Entry 4UE3 (X-ray diffraction, 1.40 A resolution); this record covers chains SSS and MMM of the 4 polymer chains in the assembly.

[Chain SSS]
Protein: Hydrogenase-1 small chain
Source organism: Escherichia coli (strain K12)
Notes: EC 1.12.99.6
Reference sequence: P69739 (MBHS_ECOLI); residues 4-267 here correspond to UniProt positions 49-312 (UniProt number = residue number + 45)
Chain sequence (264 residues; each row starts with the number of its first residue):
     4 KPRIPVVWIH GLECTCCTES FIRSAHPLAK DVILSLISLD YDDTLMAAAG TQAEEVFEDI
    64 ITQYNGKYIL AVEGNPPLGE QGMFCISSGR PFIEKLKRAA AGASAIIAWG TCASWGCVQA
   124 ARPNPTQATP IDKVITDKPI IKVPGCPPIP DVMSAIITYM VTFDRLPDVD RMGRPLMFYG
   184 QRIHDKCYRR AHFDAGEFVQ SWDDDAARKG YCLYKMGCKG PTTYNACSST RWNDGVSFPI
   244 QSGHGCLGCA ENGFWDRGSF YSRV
Ion coordination: fe4-s3 cluster Fe: Cys17, Cys19, Cys20, Glu76, Cys115, Cys120, Cys149; 4Fe-4S cluster Fe: His187, Cys190, Cys215, Cys221; 3Fe-4S cluster Fe: Cys230, Cys249, Cys252
Ligand contacts:
  - 3Fe-4S cluster (F3S): Ile186, Thr226, Asn228, Cys230, Trp235, Phe241, Pro242, Cys249, Leu250, Gly251, Cys252, Ala253
  - fe4-s3 cluster (SF3): Glu16, Cys17, Thr18, Cys19, Cys20, Thr21, Glu76, Gly113, Thr114, Cys115, Cys120, Gly148, Cys149, Pro150
  - 4Fe-4S cluster (SF4): Ile186, His187, Cys190, Arg192, Arg193, Phe196, Cys215, Leu216, Tyr217, Cys221, Gly223, Pro224, Ile243
Swiss-Prot annotation at these positions:
  - binding site ([4Fe-4S] cluster): Cys17, Cys20, Cys115, Cys149, His187, Cys190, Cys215, Cys221
  - binding site ([3Fe-4S] cluster): Cys230, Cys249, Cys252

[Chain MMM]
Protein: Hydrogenase-1 large chain
Source organism: Escherichia coli (strain K12)
Notes: EC 1.12.99.6
Reference sequence: P0ACD8 (MBHL_ECOLI); residue numbers follow UniProt; this construct covers 2-582
Chain sequence (581 residues; numbered 2 to 582; the number before each row is that of its first residue):
     2 STQYETQGYT INNAGRRLVV DPITRIEGHM RCEVNINDQN VITNAVSCGT MFRGLEIILQ
    62 GRDPRDAWAF VERICGVCTG VHALASVYAI EDAIGIKVPD NANIIRNIML ATLWCHDHLV
   122 HFYQLAGMDW IDVLDALKAD PRKTSELAQS LSSWPKSSPG YFFDVQNRLK KFVEGGQLGI
   182 FRNGYWGHPQ YKLPPEANLM GFAHYLEALD FQREIVKIHA VFGGKNPHPN WIVGGMPCAI
   242 NIDESGAVGA VNMERLNLVQ SIITRTADFI NNVMIPDALA IGQFNKPWSE IGTGLSDKCV
   302 LSYGAFPDIA NDFGEKSLLM PGGAVINGDF NNVLPVDLVD PQQVQEFVDH AWYRYPNDQV
   362 GRHPFDGITD PWYNPGDVKG SDTNIQQLNE QERYSWIKAP RWRGNAMEVG PLARTLIAYH
   422 KGDAATVESV DRMMSALNLP LSGIQSTLGR ILCRAHEAQW AAGKLQYFFD KLMTNLKNGN
   482 LATASTEKWE PATWPTECRG VGFTEAPKGA LGHWAAIRDG KIDLYQCVVP TTWNASPRDP
   542 KGQIGAYEAA LMNTKMAIPE QPLEILRTLH SFDPCLACST H
Modified positions: Cys79 (S-hydroxycysteine; CSO)
Sequence notes: engineered mutation Lys509 (Arg in P0ACD8)
Ion coordination: Mg2+: Glu57, Cys528; Ni2+: Cys76, Cys79, Cys576, Cys579; carbonmonoxide-(dicyano) iron Fe: Cys79, Cys579
Ligand contacts: carbonmonoxide-(dicyano) iron (FCO): Cys79, Val82, His83, Asp118, Ala507, Pro508, Lys509, Leu512, Val530, Pro531, Thr532, Cys576, Cys579
Swiss-Prot annotation at these positions:
  - binding site (Ni(2+)): Cys76, Cys79, Cys576, Cys579

[Chain SSS / chain MMM interface]
Pairs across the interface - 33 pairs, chain SSS then chain MMM:
  His29(SSS) - Glu255(MMM)  salt bridge
  His29(SSS) - Asn258(MMM)
  His29(SSS) - Leu259(MMM)
  His29(SSS) - Ser262(MMM)
  Pro30(SSS) - Asn258(MMM)
  Asp154(SSS) - Glu255(MMM)
  Ala158(SSS) - Met254(MMM)
  Ala158(SSS) - Glu255(MMM)
  Ala158(SSS) - Asn258(MMM)
  Thr161(SSS) - Met254(MMM)
  Thr161(SSS) - Asn258(MMM)  hydrogen bond
  Tyr162(SSS) - Ile243(MMM)  hydrophobic
  Tyr162(SSS) - Asp244(MMM)  hydrogen bond
  Tyr162(SSS) - Met254(MMM)
  Thr165(SSS) - Met254(MMM)
  Thr165(SSS) - Lys478(MMM)
  Phe166(SSS) - Met254(MMM)  hydrophobic
  Phe166(SSS) - Leu477(MMM)
  Phe166(SSS) - Lys478(MMM)
  Pro170(SSS) - Asp244(MMM)
  Asp171(SSS) - Asp244(MMM)  hydrogen bond (backbone-side chain)
  Leu179(SSS) - Glu245(MMM)
  Leu179(SSS) - Ser246(MMM)
  Met180(SSS) - Ile243(MMM)
  Met180(SSS) - Asp244(MMM)
  Met180(SSS) - Glu245(MMM)
  Met180(SSS) - Ala248(MMM)
  Met180(SSS) - Val249(MMM)
  Gly183(SSS) - Ser246(MMM)  hydrogen bond (backbone-side chain)
  Gln184(SSS) - Gly247(MMM)
  Gln184(SSS) - Val249(MMM)
  Ala229(SSS) - Val249(MMM)  hydrophobic
  Ser232(SSS) - Val249(MMM)
Other interface residues (no listed pair), chain SSS (22 interface residues in all): Ala28, Ser157, Arg168, Phe181, Lys189, Thr233
Other interface residues (no listed pair), chain MMM (17 interface residues in all): Gly250, Asn253, Met474

[Overview]
The interface between chain SSS and chain MMM involves 22 residues on one side and 17 on the other, with 4
hydrogen bonds and 1 salt bridge. Among the polar pairs are His29(SSS)-Glu255(MMM), Thr161(SSS)-Asn258(MMM)
and Tyr162(SSS)-Asp244(MMM).
Chain SSS is Hydrogenase-1 small chain and chain MMM is Hydrogenase-1 large chain, both from Escherichia coli
(strain K12); the structure, The Mechanism of Hydrogen Activation by NiFe-hydrogenases and the Importance of
the active site Arginine, was determined by X-ray diffraction together with 5A4F, 5A4I, 5A4M and 5ADU from the
same study.
